Entry 5FVG (X-ray diffraction, 1.90 A resolution); this record covers chains A and D of the 4 polymer chains in the assembly.

Chain A (and D):
Protein: Green to red photoconvertible GFP-like protein EosFP
From: Lobophyllia hemprichii
Notes: chain D of this document is another copy of the same molecule, construct and numbering; everything in this record applies to it too
UniProt: Q5S6Z9 (Q5S6Z9_LOBHE); aligned to UniProt positions 1-223 over residues 1-223
Chain sequence (223 residues; row label = number of the first residue in the row; note: 2 numbers in that range are skipped by the numbering (no residue carries them; nothing is unmodelled there); numbers below 1 keep their minus sign (His-1 is residue -1)):
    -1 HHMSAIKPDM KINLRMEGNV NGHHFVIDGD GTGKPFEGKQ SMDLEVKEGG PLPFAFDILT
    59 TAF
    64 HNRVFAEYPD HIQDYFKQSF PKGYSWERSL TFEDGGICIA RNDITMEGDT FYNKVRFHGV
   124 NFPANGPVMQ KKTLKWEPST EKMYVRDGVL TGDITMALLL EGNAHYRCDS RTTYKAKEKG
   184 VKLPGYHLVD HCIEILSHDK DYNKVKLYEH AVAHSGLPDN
Disordered / not traced: -1 to 0
Construct notes: expression tag (-1 to 0); chromophore (64, 64, 64); engineered mutation Ser173 (Phe in Q5S6Z9), Leu191 (Phe in Q5S6Z9)
Modified / non-standard residues: His64 (chromophore; 5SQ)
Covalently attached groups: covalent link Phe61-His64

How chain A and chain D interact:
Contacting residue pairs - 46 pairs, chain A then chain D:
  Glu96(A) - Arg149(D)  salt bridge
  Glu140(A) - Tyr189(D)
  Pro141(A) - Leu191(D)
  Pro141(A) - Ser218(D)
  Pro141(A) - Gly219(D)
  Ser142(A) - Lys145(D)
  Thr143(A) - Thr143(D)
  Thr143(A) - Lys145(D)
  Thr143(A) - Leu191(D)
  Lys145(A) - Ser142(D)
  Lys145(A) - Thr143(D)
  Lys145(A) - Thr158(D)  hydrogen bond (side chain-backbone)
  Tyr147(A) - His168(D)
  Tyr147(A) - Arg170(D)
  Arg149(A) - Glu96(D)  salt bridge
  Arg149(A) - His168(D)  hydrogen bond (side chain-backbone)
  Asp156(A) - Thr158(D)
  Asp156(A) - Arg170(D)  salt bridge
  Thr158(A) - Lys145(D)  hydrogen bond (backbone-side chain)
  Thr158(A) - Asp156(D)
  Thr158(A) - Thr158(D)  hydrogen bond
  Ala160(A) - Tyr189(D)
  His168(A) - Arg149(D)  hydrogen bond (backbone-side chain)
  His168(A) - Tyr189(D)
  Arg170(A) - Tyr147(D)
  Arg170(A) - Asp156(D)  salt bridge
  Tyr189(A) - Glu140(D)
  Tyr189(A) - Ala160(D)
  Tyr189(A) - His168(D)
  Leu191(A) - Pro141(D)
  Leu191(A) - Thr143(D)
  Asp193(A) - Leu220(D)
  Asp193(A) - Asn223(D)  hydrogen bond
  Cys195(A) - Leu220(D)  hydrogen bond (side chain-backbone)
  His213(A) - Leu220(D)
  His213(A) - Pro221(D)
  Ala214(A) - Leu220(D)  hydrophobic
  Val215(A) - Leu220(D)  hydrophobic
  Ser218(A) - Pro141(D)
  Gly219(A) - Pro141(D)
  Leu220(A) - Asp193(D)
  Leu220(A) - Cys195(D)
  Leu220(A) - His213(D)
  Leu220(A) - Ala214(D)  hydrophobic
  Leu220(A) - Val215(D)
  Pro221(A) - His213(D)
Other interface residues (no listed pair), chain A (27 interface residues in all): Ile157, Tyr169, His194
Other interface residues (no listed pair), chain D (29 interface residues in all): Ile157, Tyr169, Arg174, His194

Summary:
The interface between chain A and chain D involves 27 residues on one side and 29 on the other; the contacts
include 7 hydrogen bonds and 4 salt bridges. Among the polar pairs are Glu96(A)-Arg149(D), Asp156(A)-Arg170(D)
and Lys145(A)-Thr158(D).
Both chains are Green to red photoconvertible GFP-like protein EosFP (Lobophyllia hemprichii). Entry 5FVG
(Structure of IrisFP at 100 K) was determined by X-ray diffraction, deposited together with 5FVI and 5FVF.
